PDB entry 9B5Y | electron microscopy, 3.49 A resolution | chains R and A of the 6 polymer chains in the assembly

[Chain R]
Protein: Parathyroid hormone/parathyroid hormone-related peptide receptor
From: Homo sapiens
Chain sequence (693 residues; row label = number of the first residue in the row; numbers below 1 keep their minus sign (Asp-26 is residue -26)):
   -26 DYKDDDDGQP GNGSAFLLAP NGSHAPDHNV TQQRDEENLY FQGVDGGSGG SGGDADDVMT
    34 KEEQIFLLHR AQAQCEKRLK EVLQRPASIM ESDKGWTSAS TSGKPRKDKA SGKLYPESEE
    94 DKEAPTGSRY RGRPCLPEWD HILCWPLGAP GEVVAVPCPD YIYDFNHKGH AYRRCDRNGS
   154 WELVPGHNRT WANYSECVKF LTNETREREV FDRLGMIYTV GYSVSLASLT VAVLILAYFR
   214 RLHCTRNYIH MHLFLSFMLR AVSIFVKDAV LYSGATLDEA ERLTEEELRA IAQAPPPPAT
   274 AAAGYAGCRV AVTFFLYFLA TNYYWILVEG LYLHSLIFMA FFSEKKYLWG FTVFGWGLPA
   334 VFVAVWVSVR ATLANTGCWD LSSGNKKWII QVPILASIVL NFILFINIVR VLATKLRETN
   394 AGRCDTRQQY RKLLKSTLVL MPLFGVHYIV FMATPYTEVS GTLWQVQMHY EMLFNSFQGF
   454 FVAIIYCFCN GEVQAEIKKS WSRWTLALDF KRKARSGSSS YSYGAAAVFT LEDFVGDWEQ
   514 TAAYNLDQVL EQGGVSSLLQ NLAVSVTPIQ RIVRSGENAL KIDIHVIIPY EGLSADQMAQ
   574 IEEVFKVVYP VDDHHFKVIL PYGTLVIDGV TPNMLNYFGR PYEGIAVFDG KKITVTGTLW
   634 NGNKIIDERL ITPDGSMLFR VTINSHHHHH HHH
Disordered / not traced: -26 to 176, 245-278, 314, 392-401, 471-666
Cystine bridges: Cys281-Cys351

[Chain A]
Protein: Guanine nucleotide-binding protein G(q)
From: Homo sapiens
Chain sequence (353 residues; row label = number of the first residue in the row):
     7 MGCTLSAEDK AAVERSKMID RNLREDGEKA RRELKLLLLG TGESGKSTFI KQMRIIHGSG
    67 YSDEDKRGFT KLVYQNIFTA MQAMIRAMDT LKIPYKYEHN KAHAQLVREV DVEKVSAFEN
   127 PYVDAIKSLW NDPGIQECYD RRREYQLSDS TKYYLNDLDR VADPAYLPTQ QDVLRVRVPT
   187 TGIIEYPFDL QSVIFRMVDV GGQRSERRKW IHCFENVTSI MFLVALSEYD QVLVESDNEN
   247 RMEESKALFR TIITYPWFQN SSVILFLNKK DLLEEKIMYS HLVDYFPEYD GPQRDAQAAR
   307 EFILKMFVDL NPDSDKIIYS HFTCATDTEN IRFVFAAVKD TILQLNLKEY NLV
Disordered / not traced: 7-10, 61-187

[How chain R and chain A interact]
Contacting residue pairs (23):
  Arg219(R) - Glu355(A)  hydrogen bond (side chain-backbone)
  Glu302(R) - Tyr356(A)  hydrogen bond
  Leu306(R) - Tyr356(A)  hydrophobic
  Leu306(R) - Leu358(A)  hydrophobic
  Leu309(R) - Asn352(A)  hydrogen bond (backbone-side chain)
  Leu309(R) - Tyr356(A)  hydrophobic
  Ile310(R) - Leu349(A)
  Ile310(R) - Asn352(A)
  Ile310(R) - Leu353(A)  hydrophobic
  Phe315(R) - Arg38(A)
  Ser316(R) - Arg38(A)
  Glu317(R) - Glu34(A)
  Glu317(R) - Arg38(A)  salt bridge
  Lys318(R) - Glu34(A)  salt bridge
  Leu385(R) - Leu353(A)  hydrophobic
  Leu385(R) - Leu358(A)  hydrophobic
  Ser409(R) - Leu358(A)
  Val412(R) - Asn357(A)
  Leu413(R) - Leu358(A)  hydrophobic
  Leu416(R) - Tyr356(A)
  Tyr459(R) - Tyr356(A)  hydrophobic
  Cys462(R) - Asn357(A)
  Asn463(R) - Asn357(A)
Interface residues without a listed pair, chain R (20 interface residues in all): His223, Ile381, Lys388

[Overview]
The interface between chain R and chain A involves 20 residues on one side and 9 on the other; the contacts
include 3 hydrogen bonds and 2 salt bridges. Polar contacts include Glu317(R)-Arg38(A), Lys318(R)-Glu34(A) and
Arg219(R)-Glu355(A).
Here chain R is Parathyroid hormone/parathyroid hormone-related peptide receptor and chain A is Guanine
nucleotide-binding protein G(q), both from Homo sapiens. Entry 9B5Y (Cryo-EM structure of the LAPTH-bound
PTH1R in complex with Gq) was determined by electron microscopy.
